Entry 6TAE (X-ray diffraction, 1.90 A resolution); this record covers chain A.

# Chain A
Molecule: Ascorbate peroxidase
Source organism: Glycine max
Notes: EC 1.11.1.11
UniProtKB: Q43758 (Q43758_SOYBN); residue numbers follow UniProt; this construct covers 2-250
Sequence (261 residues; each row starts with the number of its first residue; numbers below 1 keep their minus sign (Met-10 is residue -10)):
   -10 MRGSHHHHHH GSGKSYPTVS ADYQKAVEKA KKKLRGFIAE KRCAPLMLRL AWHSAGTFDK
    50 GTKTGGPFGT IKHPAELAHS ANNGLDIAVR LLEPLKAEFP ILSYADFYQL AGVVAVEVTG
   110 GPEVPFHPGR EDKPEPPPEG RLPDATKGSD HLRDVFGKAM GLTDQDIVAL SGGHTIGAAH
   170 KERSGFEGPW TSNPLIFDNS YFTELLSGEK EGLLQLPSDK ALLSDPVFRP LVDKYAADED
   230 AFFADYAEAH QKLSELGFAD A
Not modelled in the structure: -10 to 1
Differences from the reference sequence: initiating methionine (-10); expression tag (-9 to 1)
Bound ions: heme Fe near His163 (its only coordinating residue here)
Small-molecule neighbours: heme (HEM): Pro34, Leu35, Leu37, Arg38, Trp41, Pro132, Asp133, Ala134, Leu141, Phe145, Leu159, Ser160, Gly162, His163, Ile165, Gly166, Ala167, Ala168, His169, Arg172, Ser173, Gly174, Phe175, Trp179, Leu205, Ser207, Tyr235
Reported in the primary citation:
  - catalytic residues: His42 (proposed by the authors, not directly observed)

# Summary
Ligands of chain A: heme. The paper reports the catalytic residue His42.
Chain A is Ascorbate peroxidase (Glycine max); the structure, Neutron structure of ferric ascorbate
peroxidase, was determined by X-ray diffraction together with 6XV4 from the same study.
